PDB entry 9BYQ | electron microscopy, 2.20 A resolution | chains D and E of the 6 polymer chains in the assembly

== Chain D (and E) ==
Molecule: Major DNA-binding protein
Source organism: human gammaherpesvirus 4
Notes: chain E of this document is another copy of the same molecule, construct and numbering; everything in this record applies to it too
UniProtKB: P03227 (DNBI_EBVB9); residues 1-1128 here = UniProt positions 1-1128
Amino-acid sequence (1128 residues; row label = number of the first residue in the row):
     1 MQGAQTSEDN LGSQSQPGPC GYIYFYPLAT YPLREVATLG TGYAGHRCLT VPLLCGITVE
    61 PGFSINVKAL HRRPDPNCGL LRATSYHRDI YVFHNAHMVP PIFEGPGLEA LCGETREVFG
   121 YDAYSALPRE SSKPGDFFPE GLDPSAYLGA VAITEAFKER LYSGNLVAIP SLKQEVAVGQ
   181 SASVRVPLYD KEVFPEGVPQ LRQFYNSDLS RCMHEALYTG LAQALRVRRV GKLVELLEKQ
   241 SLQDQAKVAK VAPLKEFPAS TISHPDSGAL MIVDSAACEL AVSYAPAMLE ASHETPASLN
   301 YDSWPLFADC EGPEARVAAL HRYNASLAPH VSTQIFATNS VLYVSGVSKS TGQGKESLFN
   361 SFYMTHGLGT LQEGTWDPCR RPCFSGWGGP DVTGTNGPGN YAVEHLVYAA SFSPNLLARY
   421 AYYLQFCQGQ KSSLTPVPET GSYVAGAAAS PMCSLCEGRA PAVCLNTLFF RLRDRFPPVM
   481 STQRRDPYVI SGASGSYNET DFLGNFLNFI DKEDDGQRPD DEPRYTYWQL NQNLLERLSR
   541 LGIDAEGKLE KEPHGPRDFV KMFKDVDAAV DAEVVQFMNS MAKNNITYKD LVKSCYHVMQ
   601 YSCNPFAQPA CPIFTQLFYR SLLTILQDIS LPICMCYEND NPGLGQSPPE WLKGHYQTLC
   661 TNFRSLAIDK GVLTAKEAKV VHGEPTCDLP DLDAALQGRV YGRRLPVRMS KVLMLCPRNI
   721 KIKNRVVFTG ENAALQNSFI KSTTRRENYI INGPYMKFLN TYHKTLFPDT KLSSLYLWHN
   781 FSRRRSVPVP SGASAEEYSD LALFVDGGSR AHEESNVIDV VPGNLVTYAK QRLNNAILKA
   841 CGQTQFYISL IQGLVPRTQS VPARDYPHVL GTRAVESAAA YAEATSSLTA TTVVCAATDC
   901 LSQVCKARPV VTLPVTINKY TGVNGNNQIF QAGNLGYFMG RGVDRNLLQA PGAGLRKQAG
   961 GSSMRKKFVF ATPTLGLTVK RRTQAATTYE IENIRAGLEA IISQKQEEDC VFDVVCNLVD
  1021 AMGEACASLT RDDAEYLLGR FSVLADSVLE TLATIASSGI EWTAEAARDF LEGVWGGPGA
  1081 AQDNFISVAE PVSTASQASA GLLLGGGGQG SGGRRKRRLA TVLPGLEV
Not modelled in the structure: 1-8, 351-355, 391-393, 433-436, 511-524, 950-962, 982-1128 (chain E: 1-987, 1075-1082, 1090-1128)
Ion coordination: Zn2+: Cys453, Cys456, Cys464

== Interface between chain D and chain E ==
Residue-residue contacts (50; chain D residue first):
  Gln428(D) - Asp1033(E)
  Gln430(D) - Tyr989(E)
  Gln430(D) - Ile991(E)
  Lys431(D) - Tyr989(E)
  Lys431(D) - Glu990(E)  hydrogen bond (backbone-backbone)
  Ser432(D) - Thr988(E)
  Asp474(D) - Tyr989(E)  hydrogen bond (backbone-side chain)
  Asn760(D) - Val1043(E)  hydrogen bond (side chain-backbone)
  Lys764(D) - Glu1050(E)  salt bridge
  Thr770(D) - Asp1083(E)
  Lys771(D) - Asp1009(E)
  Leu772(D) - Asp1009(E)
  Leu772(D) - Phe1085(E)  hydrophobic
  Ser773(D) - Asp1009(E)  hydrogen bond
  Ser773(D) - Val1011(E)
  Ser773(D) - Leu1044(E)
  Leu775(D) - Val1043(E)  hydrophobic
  Tyr776(D) - Glu1007(E)
  Tyr776(D) - Glu1008(E)
  Tyr776(D) - Asp1009(E)
  Asn780(D) - Phe1085(E)
  Arg783(D) - Glu1007(E)  salt bridge
  Arg784(D) - Glu1007(E)  salt bridge
  Arg785(D) - Ser1087(E)
  Arg785(D) - Val1088(E)  hydrogen bond (backbone-backbone)
  Arg785(D) - Ala1089(E)  hydrogen bond (side chain-backbone)
  Ser786(D) - Ile1086(E)
  Val787(D) - Asn1084(E)
  Val787(D) - Phe1085(E)
  Val787(D) - Ile1086(E)  hydrogen bond (backbone-backbone)
  Val787(D) - Val1088(E)  hydrophobic
  Pro788(D) - Asp1083(E)
  Pro788(D) - Asn1084(E)
  Pro788(D) - Phe1085(E)
  Val789(D) - Asn1084(E)  hydrogen bond (backbone-backbone)
  Val789(D) - Ile1086(E)  hydrophobic
  Ala795(D) - Ile1086(E)
  Arg857(D) - Asp1032(E)  salt bridge
  Gln859(D) - Thr1030(E)  hydrogen bond
  Pro862(D) - Ser1028(E)
  Arg864(D) - Glu1024(E)  salt bridge
  Val894(D) - Asp1032(E)
  Arg941(D) - Tyr989(E)
  Arg941(D) - Glu992(E)  salt bridge
  Gly942(D) - Tyr989(E)  hydrogen bond (backbone-side chain)
  Arg945(D) - Asp1032(E)  hydrogen bond (side chain-backbone)
  Arg945(D) - Asp1033(E)  salt bridge
  Arg945(D) - Tyr1036(E)
  Leu948(D) - Glu992(E)
  Leu948(D) - Tyr1036(E)
Interface residues without a listed pair, chain D (41 interface residues in all): Arg475, Met756, Ser774, Phe781, Ser791, Ser799, Ala802, Leu803, Asn946, Gln949
Interface residues without a listed pair, chain E (29 interface residues in all): Ile1002, Gln1006, Phe1041, Asp1046

== In short ==
41 residues of chain D and 29 residues of chain E are in contact; the contacts include 11 hydrogen bonds and 7
salt bridges. Among the polar pairs are Lys764(D)-Glu1050(E), Arg783(D)-Glu1007(E) and Arg784(D)-Glu1007(E).
Cys453(D), Cys456(D) and Cys464(D) coordinate Zn2+.
Both chains are Major DNA-binding protein (human gammaherpesvirus 4). Entry 9BYQ (Two-subunit asymmetric unit
of Epstein-Barr virus annealase BALF2 ssDNA-annealing complex) was determined by electron microscopy.
